7AYI - chain A; structure by X-ray diffraction, 2.86 A resolution.

# Chain A
Name: Aurora kinase A
Organism: Homo sapiens
Notes: EC 2.7.11.1
UniProt: O14965 (AURKA_HUMAN); numbering as in UniProt (aligned over 122-403)
Chain sequence (285 residues; each row starts with the number of its first residue):
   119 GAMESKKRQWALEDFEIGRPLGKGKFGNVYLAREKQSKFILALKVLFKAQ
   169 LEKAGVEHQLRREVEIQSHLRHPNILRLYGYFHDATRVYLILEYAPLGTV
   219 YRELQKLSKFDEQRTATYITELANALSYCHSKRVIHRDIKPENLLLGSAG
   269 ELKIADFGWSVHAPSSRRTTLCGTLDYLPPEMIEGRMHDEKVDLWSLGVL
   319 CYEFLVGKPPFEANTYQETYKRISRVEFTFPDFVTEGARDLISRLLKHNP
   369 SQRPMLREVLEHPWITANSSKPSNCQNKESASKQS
Unresolved in the structure: 119-124, 276-291, 393-403
Sequence notes: expression tag (119-121)
Ligand contacts: S9K (7-(2-phenylazanylpyrimidin-4-yl)-1,3,4,5-tetrahydro-1-benzazepin-2-one): Arg137, Leu139, Gly140, Lys141, Gly142, Val147, Ala160, Leu194, Glu211, Tyr212, Ala213, Pro214, Gly216, Thr217, Glu260, Asn261, Leu263, Asp274
UniProt features mapped onto this chain:
  - region: His280 to Leu293 (Activation segment)
  - active site: Asp256 (Proton acceptor)
  - binding site (ATP): Lys143, Lys162, Glu211 to Ala213, Glu260, Asn261, Asp274
  - modified residue: Thr287 (Phosphothreonine), Thr288 (Phosphothreonine), Ser342 (Phosphoserine)
  - cross-link: Lys258 (Glycyl lysine isopeptide (Lys-Gly) (interchain with G-Cter in SUMO2))
  - natural variant: Ser155 (S155R: In a colorectal adenocarcinoma sample), Val174 (V174M: In a metastatic melanoma sample)
  - mutagenesis: Lys162 (K162R: Loss of kinase activity), Phe165 (F165A: Decreases the interaction with phosphatase type 1 isoforms), Gly198 (G198N: Reduces interaction with TPX2. Reduces kinase activity tenfold. Promotes interaction with the AURKB binding partners INCENP and BIRC5 that are normally not bound by AURKA), Arg205 (R205A: Reduces ubiquitination and proteasomal degradation), Asp274 (D274N: Abolishes cilia disassembly and kinase activity), Thr287 (T287A: No direct effect on catalytic activity; T287E: Enhances interaction with TPX2), Thr288 (T288A: Reduces cilia disassembly and kinase activity; T288D: Mimics phosphorylation state and increases kinase activity), Cys290 (C290A: Enhances stability; when associated with A-393), Tyr334 (Y334A: Reduces binding to MYCN), Gln335 (Q335A: Reduces binding to MYCN), Phe346 (F346A: Decreases the interaction with phosphatase type 1 isoforms), Cys393 (C393A: Enhances stability; when associated with A-290)
Reported in the primary citation:
  - binding site for S9K: Glu211, Ala213

# Overview
Chain A binds compound S9K. UniProt lists active-site residue Asp256, 8 ATP-binding residues and 12
mutagenesis sites. From the paper: a binding site for S9K at Glu211 and Ala213.
Chain A is Aurora kinase A (Homo sapiens); the structure, Crystal structure of Aurora A in complex with
7-(2-Anilinopyrimidin-4-yl)-1-benzazepin-2-one derivative (compound 2a), was determined by X-ray diffraction
together with 7AYH from the same study.
